PDB entry 2ZFZ | X-ray diffraction, 1.85 A resolution | chains A and F of the 6 polymer chains in the assembly

Chain A (and F):
Molecule: Arginine repressor
Organism: Mycobacterium tuberculosis
Notes: fragment: C-terminal domain: Residues 92-170; chain F of this document is another copy of the same molecule, construct and numbering; everything in this record applies to it too
Reference sequence: P0A4Y8 (ARGR_MYCTU); residues 92-170 here = UniProt positions 92-170
Sequence (79 residues; numbered 92 to 170; the number before each row is that of its first residue):
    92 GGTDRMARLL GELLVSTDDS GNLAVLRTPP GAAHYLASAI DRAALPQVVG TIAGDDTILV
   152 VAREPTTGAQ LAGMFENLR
Unresolved in the structure: 92-93 (chain F: 92-94)
Ligand contacts:
  - arginine (ARG), molecule 1: P121, G122, D146
  - arginine (ARG), molecule 2: H125, A128, S129, D132, T142, I143, A144
  - arginine (ARG), molecule 3: G145, D146, D147, T148
  - guanidine (GAI): G164, E167, N168
Reported in the primary citation:
  - binding site for arginine: H125, A128, S129, D132, T142, A144, G145, D146, D147, T148
  - self-association interface (contacts with another copy of this molecule); pairs are residue here / residue on that copy: E103-Y126, G122-Y126 (hydrogen bond), L104, G122, A123, Y126

Chain A / chain F interface:
Pairs across the interface (18):
  R99(A) - E103(F)  salt bridge
  L100(A) - E103(F)
  E103(A) - L100(F)
  E103(A) - E103(F)
  E103(A) - Y126(F)  hydrogen bond
  L104(A) - Y126(F)
  G122(A) - H125(F)
  G122(A) - Y126(F)  hydrogen bond (backbone-backbone)
  A123(A) - Y126(F)  hydrophobic
  H125(A) - G122(F)
  Y126(A) - E103(F)
  Y126(A) - L104(F)  hydrophobic
  Y126(A) - P120(F)  hydrophobic
  Y126(A) - P121(F)
  Y126(A) - G122(F)
  Y126(A) - A123(F)  hydrophobic
  Y126(A) - Y126(F)  hydrophobic
  R133(A) - P121(F)
Also at the interface, not in a pair above, chain A (12 interface residues in all): R96, P121, S129
Also at the interface, not in a pair above, chain F (10 interface residues in all): S129

Summary:
12 residues of chain A and 10 residues of chain F are in contact, with 2 hydrogen bonds and 1 salt bridge.
Polar contacts include R99(A)-E103(F), E103(A)-Y126(F) and G122(A)-Y126(F). The paper reports a binding site
for arginine at H125(A), A128(A) and S129(A) among others; a self-association interface involving E103(A),
L104(A) and G122(A) among others.
Both chains are Arginine repressor (Mycobacterium tuberculosis). Entry 2ZFZ (Crystal structure of the
C-terminal domain hexamer of ArgR from Mycobacterium tuberculosis in complex with arginine) was determined by
X-ray diffraction, deposited together with 3CAG and 3BUE.
